7K97 - chains A and P of the 4 polymer chains in the assembly; structure by X-ray diffraction, 2.40 A resolution.

# Chain A
Protein: DNA polymerase beta
Organism: Homo sapiens
Notes: EC 2.7.7.7, 4.2.99.-
UniProtKB: P06746 (DPOLB_HUMAN); residue numbers follow UniProt; this construct covers 10-335
Amino-acid sequence (326 residues; each row starts with the number of its first residue):
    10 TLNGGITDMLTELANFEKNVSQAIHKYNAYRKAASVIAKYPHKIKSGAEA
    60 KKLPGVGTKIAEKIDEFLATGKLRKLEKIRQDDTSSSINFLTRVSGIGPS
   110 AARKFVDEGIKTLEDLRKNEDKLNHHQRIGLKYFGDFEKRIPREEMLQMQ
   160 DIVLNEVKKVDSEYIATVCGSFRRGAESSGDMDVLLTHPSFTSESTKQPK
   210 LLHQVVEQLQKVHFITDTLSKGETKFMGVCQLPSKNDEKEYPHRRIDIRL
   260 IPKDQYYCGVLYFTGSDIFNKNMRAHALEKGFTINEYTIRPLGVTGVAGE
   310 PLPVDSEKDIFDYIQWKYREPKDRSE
Bound ions: Na+ site 1: Lys60, Leu62, Val65 (shared with 1 residue of chain D); Na+ site 2: Thr101, Val103, Ile106 (shared with DG9(P) of chain P); Mn2+ site 1 near Asp124 (its only coordinating residue here); Mn2+ site 2: Asp190, Asp192, Asp256 (shared with DC10(P), DG11(P) of chain P); Mn2+ site 3: Asp190, Asp192 (together with phosphate ion) (shared with DG11(P) of chain P); Mn2+ site 4 near His222 (its only coordinating residue here); Mn2+ site 5 near His285 (its only coordinating residue here)
Swiss-Prot annotation at these positions:
  - region: Arg183 to Asp192 (DNA-binding)
  - active site: Lys72 (Nucleophile)
  - binding site (K(+)): Lys60, Leu62, Val65, Thr101, Val103, Ile106
  - binding site (Na(+)): Lys60, Leu62, Val65, Thr101, Val103, Ile106
  - binding site (dATP): Arg149, Ser180, Arg183, Gly189, Asp190
  - binding site (dCTP): Arg149, Ser180, Arg183, Gly189, Asp190
  - binding site (dGTP): Arg149, Ser180, Arg183, Gly189, Asp190, Asp192
  - binding site (dTTP): Arg149, Ser180, Arg183, Gly189, Asp190
  - binding site (Mg(2+)): Asp190, Asp192, Asp256
  - modified residue: Lys72 (N6-acetyllysine), Arg83 (Omega-N-methylarginine), Arg152 (Omega-N-methylarginine)
  - cross-link (Glycyl lysine isopeptide (Lys-Gly)): Lys41 (interchain with G-Cter in ubiquitin), Lys61 (interchain with G-Cter in ubiquitin), Lys81 (interchain with G-Cter in ubiquitin)
  - natural variant: Leu22 (L22P: Found in a gastric cancer sample; uncertain significance), Tyr39 (Y39C: Found in a gastric cancer sample; uncertain significance), Gly118 (G118V: Decreased DNA-directed DNA polymerase activity), Arg137 (R137Q: Decreased function in base-excision repair), Arg149 (R149I: Decreased DNA-directed DNA polymerase activity), Asp160 (D160N: Found in a gastric cancer sample; uncertain significance), Cys239 (C239R: Found in a gastric cancer sample; uncertain significance), Lys289 (K289M: Found in a colon cancer sample; uncertain significance), Asn294 (N294D: Found in a gastric cancer sample; uncertain significance), Glu295 (E295K: Found in a gastric cancer sample; uncertain significance)
  - mutagenesis: Phe25 (F25W: No effect on 5'-dRP lyase activity. Decreased ssDNA binding), His34 (H34G: Decreased 5'-dRP lyase activity. Decreased ssDNA binding), Lys35 (K35A: Decreased 5'-dRP lyase activity. Decreased ssDNA binding. Loss of 5'-dRP lyase activity; when associated with A-68 and A-72. Decreased ssDNA binding; when associated with A-68 and A-72 ...), Tyr39 (Y39F: No effect on 5'-dRP lyase activity; Y39Q: Abolishes DNA polymerase and 5'-dRP lyase activity), Lys41 (K41R: Abolishes ubiquitination; when associated with R-61 and R-81), Lys60 (K60A: Decreased 5'-dRP lyase activity. Decreased ssDNA binding), Lys61 (K61R: Abolishes ubiquitination; when associated with R-41 and R-81), Lys68 (K68A: No effect on 5'-dRP lyase activity. Decreased ssDNA binding. Loss of 5'-dRP lyase activity; when associated with A-35 and A-72. Decreased ssDNA binding; when associated with A-35 and A-72 ...), Glu71 (E71Q: No effect on 5'-dRP lyase activity. No effect on structure shown by circular dichroism. No effect on ssDNA binding), Lys72 (K72A: Severely reduced 5'-dRP lyase activity. Does not affect ssDNA binding. Loss of 5'-dRP lyase activity; when associated with A-35 and A-68. Decreased ssDNA binding ...), Glu75 (E75A: Slightly decreased 5'-dRP lyase activity. Decreased ssDNA binding. No effect on structure shown by circular dichroism), Lys81 (K81R: Abolishes ubiquitination; when associated with R-41 and R-61), 5 further mutagenesis entries in UniProt

# Chain P
Molecule: 11-nt DNA strand
Organism: synthetic construct
Sequence (11 nucleotides; each row starts with the number of its first residue):
     1 GCTGATGCGCG
Bound ions: Mn2+ site 1 near DG4 (its only coordinating residue here); Na+: DG9 (shared with Thr101(A), Val103(A), Ile106(A) of chain A); Mn2+ site 2: DC10, DG11 (shared with Asp190(A), Asp192(A), Asp256(A) of chain A); Mn2+ site 3: DG11 (together with phosphate ion) (shared with Asp190(A), Asp192(A) of chain A)

# How chain A and chain P interact
Residue-residue contacts (27):
  Val103(A) with DG9(P), phosphate contact
  Ser104(A) with DG9(P), phosphate contact
  Gly105(A) with DC8(P), phosphate contact; DG9(P), hydrogen bond to the phosphate
  Ile106(A) with DG9(P), phosphate contact
  Gly107(A) with DC8(P), hydrogen bond to the phosphate; DG9(P), phosphate contact
  Pro108(A) with DC8(P), phosphate contact
  Ser109(A) with DG7(P), hydrogen bond to the phosphate; DC8(P), hydrogen bond to the phosphate
  Ala110(A) with DC8(P), hydrogen bond to the phosphate
  Gly179(A) with DG11(P), phosphate contact
  Arg183(A) with DG11(P), phosphate contact
  Asp190(A) with DG11(P), phosphate contact
  Asp192(A) with DC10(P), phosphate contact; DG11(P), phosphate contact
  Arg254(A) with DC10(P), salt bridge to the phosphate
  Asp256(A) with DC10(P), sugar contact
  Tyr271(A) with DC10(P), hydrogen bond to the base; DG11(P), sugar contact
  Phe272(A) with DG11(P), sugar contact
  Thr273(A) with DG11(P), phosphate contact
  Gly274(A) with DG11(P), phosphate contact
  Ser275(A) with DG11(P), phosphate contact
  Asp276(A) with DG11(P), base contact
  Asn279(A) with DG11(P), hydrogen bond to the base
  Arg283(A) with DG11(P), base contact
Other interface residues (no listed pair), chain A (25 interface residues in all): Ala111, His135, Met236

# Summary
25 residues of chain A and 5 residues of chain P are in contact, with 7 hydrogen bonds and 1 salt bridge.
Polar contacts include Tyr271(A)-DC10(P), Asn279(A)-DG11(P) and Gly105(A)-DG9(P).
Chain A is DNA polymerase beta (Homo sapiens) and chain P is an 11-nt DNA strand (synthetic construct); the
structure, Human DNA polymerase beta dGDP product complex with Mn2+, was determined by X-ray diffraction,
deposited together with 7K96.
